PDB entry 6TJV | electron microscopy, 3.20 A resolution | chains H and K of the 18 polymer chains in the assembly

# Chain H
Molecule: NAD(P)H-quinone oxidoreductase subunit H
From: Thermosynechococcus elongatus (strain BP-1)
Notes: EC 7.1.1.-
UniProtKB: Q8DJD9 (NDHH_THEEB); residues 1-394 here = UniProt positions 1-394
Amino-acid sequence (394 residues; numbered 1 to 394; the number before each row is that of its first residue):
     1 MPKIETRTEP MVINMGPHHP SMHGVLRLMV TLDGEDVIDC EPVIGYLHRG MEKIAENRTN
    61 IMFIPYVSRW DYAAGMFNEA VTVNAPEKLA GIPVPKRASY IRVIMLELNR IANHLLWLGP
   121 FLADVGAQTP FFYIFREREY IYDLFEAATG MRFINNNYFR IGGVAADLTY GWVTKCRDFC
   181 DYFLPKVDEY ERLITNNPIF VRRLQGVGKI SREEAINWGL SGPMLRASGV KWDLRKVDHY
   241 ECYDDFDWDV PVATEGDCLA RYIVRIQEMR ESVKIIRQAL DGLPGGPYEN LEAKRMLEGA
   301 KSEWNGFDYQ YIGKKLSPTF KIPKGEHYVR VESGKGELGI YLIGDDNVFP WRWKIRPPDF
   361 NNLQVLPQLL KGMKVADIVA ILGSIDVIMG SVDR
Disordered / not traced: 1

# Chain K
Molecule: NAD(P)H-quinone oxidoreductase subunit K
From: Thermosynechococcus elongatus (strain BP-1)
Notes: EC 7.1.1.-
UniProtKB: Q8DKZ4 (NDHK_THEEB); numbering as in UniProt (aligned over 1-237)
Amino-acid sequence (237 residues; each row starts with the number of its first residue):
     1 MTNTTSPAIL NPIARPEVPQ ELAENIILTS LNDVYDWARL SSLWPLMYGT ACCFIEFAAM
    61 IGSRFDFDRF GLVPRNSPRQ ADLIITSGTI TMKMAPALVR LYEQMPSPKY VIAMGACTIT
   121 GGMFSSDSYS AVRGVDKLIP VDVYLPGCPP RPEAIMDAIV KLRKKIANEH INERGNLAQT
   181 HRLFTAKHKM KPVPPILTGQ YLNAPSRQAP PPALAAAMGI AVPALGEAVS ETTSVAE
Disordered / not traced: 1-6, 213-237
Small-molecule neighbours: 4Fe-4S cluster (SF4): Ala51, Cys52, Cys53, Gly88, Thr89, Gly115, Ala116, Cys117, Met123, Phe124, Cys148, Pro149
UniProt features mapped onto this chain:
  - binding site ([4Fe-4S] cluster): Cys52, Cys53, Cys117, Cys148

# Chain H / chain K interface
Residue-residue contacts (80; chain H residue first):
  His18(H) with Leu46(K); Met47(K), hydrogen bond (side chain-backbone); Tyr48(K); Asn76(K); Leu101(K)
  Pro20(H) with Asn76(K)
  Ser21(H) with Phe54(K)
  Met22(H) with Phe54(K), hydrophobic; Ala58(K), hydrophobic
  Val25(H) with Gly49(K); Thr50(K); Met94(K), hydrophobic
  Arg27(H) with Leu197(K)
  Met29(H) with Leu197(K), hydrophobic; Thr198(K)
  Ile38(H) with Asn203(K)
  Asp39(H) with Gln200(K), hydrogen bond (side chain-backbone); Tyr201(K), hydrogen bond (side chain-backbone); Leu202(K), hydrogen bond (side chain-backbone); Asn203(K)
  Cys40(H) with Tyr201(K)
  Glu41(H) with Leu197(K); Thr198(K); Gly199(K); Tyr201(K)
  Val43(H) with Leu197(K), hydrophobic
  Ile44(H) with Lys93(K)
  Gly45(H) with Lys93(K)
  Tyr46(H) with Thr91(K), hydrogen bond (backbone-side chain); Lys93(K); Met94(K), hydrophobic
  Leu47(H) with Thr50(K); Ala51(K), hydrophobic; Thr89(K); Thr91(K)
  His48(H) with Thr91(K); Tyr129(K), hydrogen bond; Ser130(K), hydrogen bond (backbone-side chain)
  Arg49(H) with Thr89(K); Thr91(K); Phe124(K); Ser128(K), hydrogen bond (backbone-side chain); Ser130(K)
  Gly50(H) with Tyr129(K)
  Met51(H) with Phe124(K), hydrophobic
  Lys53(H) with Tyr129(K)
  Ile54(H) with Phe124(K), hydrophobic; Ser126(K); Asp127(K)
  Asn57(H) with Asp127(K), hydrogen bond
  Arg58(H) with Ser126(K), hydrogen bond (side chain-backbone)
  Tyr66(H) with Met123(K), hydrogen bond (side chain-backbone)
  Arg69(H) with Cys52(K); Met123(K); Cys148(K); Pro149(K)
  Tyr72(H) with Thr50(K), hydrogen bond (side chain-backbone); Ala51(K); Cys52(K), hydrophobic; Ile55(K), hydrophobic
  Leu116(H) with Ile55(K), hydrophobic
  Phe131(H) with Ala58(K); Ile61(K), hydrophobic
  Phe132(H) with Ile61(K); Ser63(K), hydrogen bond (backbone-side chain)
  Glu139(H) with Arg64(K), salt bridge
  Asp143(H) with Arg64(K), salt bridge
  Glu146(H) with Arg151(K), salt bridge
  Met151(H) with Cys148(K)
  Arg152(H) with Glu56(K), salt bridge; Arg151(K); Pro152(K)
  Phe153(H) with Ile55(K), hydrophobic; Glu56(K)
  Ile154(H) with Cys52(K), hydrophobic; Pro149(K)
  Asn155(H) with Cys148(K)
  Pro367(H) with Tyr201(K), hydrophobic; Leu202(K), hydrophobic
  Lys371(H) with Leu202(K)
Also at the interface, not in a pair above, chain H (45 interface residues in all): Pro17, His19, Phe135, Tyr142, Trp218
Also at the interface, not in a pair above, chain K (42 interface residues in all): Ala59, Gly62, Ala97, Arg207

# Summary
The interface between chain H and chain K involves 45 residues on one side and 42 on the other, with 13
hydrogen bonds and 4 salt bridges. Among the polar pairs are Glu139(H)-Arg64(K), Asp143(H)-Arg64(K) and
Glu146(H)-Arg151(K). Bound to chain K: 4Fe-4S cluster.
Chain H is NAD(P)H-quinone oxidoreductase subunit H and chain K is NAD(P)H-quinone oxidoreductase subunit K,
both from Thermosynechococcus elongatus (strain BP-1); the structure, Structure of the NDH-1MS complex from
Thermosynechococcus elongatus, was determined by electron microscopy.
